9ETS - chains U and N of the 37 polymer chains in the assembly; structure by electron microscopy, 2.60 A resolution.

== Chain U (and N) ==
Protein: DUF4352 domain-containing protein
Organism: Sulfolobus acidocaldarius
Notes: chain N of this document is another copy of the same molecule, construct and numbering; everything in this record applies to it too
UniProtKB: A0A0U3GLH8 (A0A0U3GLH8_9CREN); residues 16-156 here = UniProt positions 16-156
Chain sequence (141 residues; numbered 16 to 156; the number before each row is that of its first residue):
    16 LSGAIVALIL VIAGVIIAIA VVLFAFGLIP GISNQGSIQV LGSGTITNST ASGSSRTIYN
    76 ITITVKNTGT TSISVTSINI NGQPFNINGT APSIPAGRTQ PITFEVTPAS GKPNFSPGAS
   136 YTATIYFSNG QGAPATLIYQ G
Glycans and other covalent adducts: glycan linked to Asn63; N-acetylglucosamine (NAG) linked to Asn75, Asn103

== Interface between chain U and chain N ==
Contacting residue pairs (20; chain U residue first):
  Leu16(U) - Val36(N)  hydrophobic
  Ile20(U) - Ala40(N)  hydrophobic
  Leu23(U) - Ile44(N)  hydrophobic
  Ile24(U) - Ile47(N)  hydrophobic
  Ile27(U) - Ile47(N)  hydrophobic
  Ile31(U) - Gly51(N)
  Ile31(U) - Gln146(N)
  Ile34(U) - Gln54(N)
  Leu38(U) - Gln54(N)
  Leu38(U) - Val55(N)
  Phe39(U) - Thr137(N)
  Phe39(U) - Pro149(N)  hydrophobic
  Phe39(U) - Ala150(N)
  Phe39(U) - Thr151(N)
  Gly42(U) - Gly57(N)
  Gly42(U) - Ser58(N)
  Gly42(U) - Thr151(N)
  Leu43(U) - Thr151(N)
  Pro45(U) - Ser58(N)
  Gly46(U) - Ser135(N)
Other interface residues (no listed pair), chain U (14 interface residues in all): Ala35
Other interface residues (no listed pair), chain N (19 interface residues in all): Val37, Ser48, Gln50, Ile153

== In short ==
The interface between chain U and chain N involves 14 residues on one side and 19 on the other.
N-acetylglucosamine is covalently linked to Asn75(U) and Asn103(U).
Chain U and chain N are both DUF4352 domain-containing protein (Sulfolobus acidocaldarius); the structure,
Sulfolobus acidocaldarius AAP filament, was determined by electron microscopy, deposited together with 9ETT,
9EV0, 8QX4 and 8RZL.
